PDB entry 5U5D | X-ray diffraction, 2.49 A resolution | chains A and C of the 4 polymer chains in the assembly

# Chain A (and C)
Protein: (S)-2-hydroxypropylphosphonic acid epoxidase
From: Pseudomonas syringae
Notes: EC 1.11.1.23; chain C of this document is another copy of the same molecule, construct and numbering; everything in this record applies to it too
UniProt: Q9JN69 (HPPE_PSESX); residue numbers follow UniProt; this construct covers 1-190
Chain sequence (190 residues; each row starts with the number of its first residue):
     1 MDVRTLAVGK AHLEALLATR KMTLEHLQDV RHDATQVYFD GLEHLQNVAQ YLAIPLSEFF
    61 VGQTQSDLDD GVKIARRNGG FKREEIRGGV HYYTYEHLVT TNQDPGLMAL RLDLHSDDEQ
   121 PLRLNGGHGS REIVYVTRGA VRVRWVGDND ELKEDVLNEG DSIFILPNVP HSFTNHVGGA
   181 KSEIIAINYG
Not modelled in the structure: 1-3
Bound ions: Mn2+: H128, E132, H171 (together with Mn2+)
Ligand contacts: Mn2+ (TB6; [(2R)-2-hydroxypropyl]phosphonic acid): R87, Y93, Y95, L112, N125, H128, E132, H171, F173, I184, A186
Curated features (UniProtKB/Swiss-Prot):
  - DNA-binding region: R20 to D40 (H-T-H motif)
  - binding site (substrate): R87, Y95, N125 to H128, E132
  - binding site (Fe cation): H128, E132, H171

# Interface between chain A and chain C
Contacting residue pairs - 52 pairs, chain A then chain C:
  R4(A) - R4(C)
  L6(A) - L42(C)  hydrophobic
  A7(A) - L42(C)
  T19(A) - M108(C)
  R20(A) - F81(C)
  R20(A) - H97(C)  hydrogen bond (backbone-side chain)
  R20(A) - P105(C)  hydrogen bond (side chain-backbone)
  R20(A) - M108(C)
  K21(A) - F81(C)
  K21(A) - R83(C)  hydrogen bond (backbone-side chain)
  K21(A) - Y95(C)  hydrogen bond
  M22(A) - F81(C)  hydrophobic
  L42(A) - L6(C)  hydrophobic
  A53(A) - T100(C)
  A53(A) - T101(C)
  A53(A) - N102(C)  hydrogen bond (backbone-backbone)
  I54(A) - N102(C)
  P55(A) - T64(C)
  P55(A) - N102(C)
  P55(A) - P105(C)
  L56(A) - Q63(C)
  L56(A) - T64(C)  hydrogen bond (backbone-side chain)
  S57(A) - S57(C)
  S57(A) - F60(C)
  S57(A) - V61(C)
  E58(A) - P105(C)
  F60(A) - L56(C)  hydrophobic
  F60(A) - S57(C)
  F60(A) - F60(C)  hydrophobic
  V61(A) - S57(C)
  T64(A) - P55(C)
  T64(A) - L56(C)  hydrogen bond (side chain-backbone)
  F81(A) - K21(C)
  F81(A) - M22(C)  hydrophobic
  F81(A) - H26(C)
  F81(A) - Y51(C)
  R83(A) - K21(C)  hydrogen bond (side chain-backbone)
  R83(A) - M22(C)
  R83(A) - H26(C)
  Y95(A) - K21(C)
  H97(A) - R20(C)  hydrogen bond (side chain-backbone)
  T100(A) - R20(C)
  T100(A) - A53(C)
  T101(A) - R20(C)
  T101(A) - A53(C)
  N102(A) - A53(C)
  P105(A) - R20(C)
  P105(A) - P55(C)
  L107(A) - R20(C)  hydrogen bond (backbone-side chain)
  M108(A) - T19(C)
  M108(A) - R20(C)
  L110(A) - K21(C)
Also at the interface, not in a pair above, chain A (33 interface residues in all): T5, H26, D67, D104, N188
Also at the interface, not in a pair above, chain C (31 interface residues in all): D40, I54, D67, L110, H128

# Overview
The interface between chain A and chain C involves 33 residues on one side and 31 on the other; the contacts
include 10 hydrogen bonds. Among the polar pairs are R20(A)-H97(C), R20(A)-P105(C) and K21(A)-R83(C). Chain A
binds Mn2+.
Chain A and chain C are both (S)-2-hydroxypropylphosphonic acid epoxidase (Pseudomonas syringae); the
structure, Psf4 in complex with Mn2+ and (R)-2-HPP, was determined by X-ray diffraction, deposited together
with 5U55, 5U57, 5U58 and 5U5G.
